8QW7 - chains B and A of the 4 polymer chains in the assembly; structure by X-ray diffraction, 2.36 A resolution.

Chain B:
Molecule: von Hippel-Lindau disease tumor suppressor
Organism: Homo sapiens
Notes: engineered mutation(s): Delta 1-53
UniProt: P40337 (VHL_HUMAN); numbering as in UniProt (aligned over 54-213)
Sequence (162 residues; row label = number of the first residue in the row):
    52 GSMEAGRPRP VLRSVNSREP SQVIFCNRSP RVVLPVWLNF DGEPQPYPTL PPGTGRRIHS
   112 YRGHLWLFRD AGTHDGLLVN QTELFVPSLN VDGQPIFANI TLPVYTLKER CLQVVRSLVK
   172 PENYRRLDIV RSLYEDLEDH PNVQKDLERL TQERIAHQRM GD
Not modelled in the structure: 52-59, 208-213
Construct notes: expression tag (52-53)
Small-molecule neighbours: X53 ((2S,4R)-1-[(2R)-2-[3-[4-[(3S)-4-[4-[5-[(4S)-2-azanyl-3-cyano-4-methyl-6,7-dihydro-5H-1-benzothiophen-4-yl]-1,2,4-oxadiazol-3-yl]pyrimidin-2-yl]-3-methyl-1,4-diazepan-1-yl]butoxy]-1,2-oxazol-5-yl]-3-methyl-butanoyl]-N-[[4-(4-methyl-1,3-thiazol-5-yl)phenyl]methyl]-4-oxidanyl-pyrrolidine-2-carboxamide): Asn67, Arg69, Pro86, Trp88, Phe91, Tyr98, Pro99, Leu101, Arg107, Ile109, His110, Ser111, Tyr112, His115, Trp117
UniProt features mapped onto this chain:
  - region: Thr157 to Val166 (Interaction with Elongin BC complex)
From the paper describing this entry:
  - binding site for X53: Tyr112

Chain A:
Molecule: GTPase KRas
Organism: Homo sapiens
Notes: EC 3.6.5.2
UniProt: P01116 (RASK_HUMAN), isoform P01116-2; residues 1-169 here = UniProt positions 1-169
Sequence (170 residues; numbered 0 to 169; the number before each row is that of its first residue; numbering starts at 0):
     0 GMTEYKLVVV GAVGVGKSAL TIQLIQNHFV DEYDPTIEDS YRKQVVIDGE TCLLDILDTA
    60 GQEEYSAMRD QYMRTGEGFL CVFAINNTKS FEDIHHYREQ IKRVKDSEDV PMVLVGNKSD
   120 LPSRTVDTKQ AQDLARSYGI PFIETSAKTR QGVDDAFYTL VREIRKHKEK
Not modelled in the structure: 0-2, 169
Construct notes: expression tag (0); engineered mutation Val12 (Gly in P01116), Ser118 (Cys in P01116)
Ion coordination: Mg2+: Ser17 (together with GDP)
Small-molecule neighbours:
  - GDP (guanosine-5'-diphosphate): Ala11, Val12, Gly13, Val14, Gly15, Lys16, Ser17, Ala18, Asp30, Glu31, Tyr32, Asp33, Pro34, Asn116, Lys117, Asp119, Leu120, Ser145, Ala146, Lys147
  - X53 ((2S,4R)-1-[(2R)-2-[3-[4-[(3S)-4-[4-[5-[(4S)-2-azanyl-3-cyano-4-methyl-6,7-dihydro-5H-1-benzothiophen-4-yl]-1,2,4-oxadiazol-3-yl]pyrimidin-2-yl]-3-methyl-1,4-diazepan-1-yl]butoxy]-1,2-oxazol-5-yl]-3-methyl-butanoyl]-N-[[4-(4-methyl-1,3-thiazol-5-yl)phenyl]methyl]-4-oxidanyl-pyrrolidine-2-carboxamide): Val9, Gly60, Glu62, Glu63, Tyr64, Arg68, Asp69, Met72, Asp92, His95, Tyr96, Glu98, Gln99, Ile100, Lys101, Arg102, Val103, Glu107
UniProt features mapped onto this chain:
  - motif: Tyr32 to Tyr40 (Effector region)
  - binding site (GTP): Gly10, Ala11, Gly13 to Ala18, Val29 to Thr35, Ala59, Gly60, Asn116, Lys117, Asp119
  - modified residue: Met1 (N-acetylmethionine), Thr2 (N-acetylthreonine), Lys104 (N6-acetyllysine)
  - glycosylation: Thr35 (Microbial infection: O-linked (Glc) threonine)

Interface between chain B and chain A:
Residue-residue contacts (5; chain B residue first):
  Gln73(B) - His94(A)  hydrogen bond
  Tyr98(B) - Arg102(A)
  His110(B) - His94(A)  hydrogen bond
  His110(B) - Glu98(A)
  Tyr112(B) - His95(A)  hydrogen bond
Also at the interface, not in a pair above, chain B (7 interface residues in all): Pro99, Arg107, Arg108
Also at the interface, not in a pair above, chain A (9 interface residues in all): Gln99, Lys101, Asp105, Ser106, Glu107

In short:
7 residues of chain B and 9 residues of chain A are in contact; the contacts include 3 hydrogen bonds. Among
the polar pairs are Gln73(B)-His94(A), His110(B)-His94(A) and Tyr112(B)-His95(A). Compound X53 is bound
between chain B and chain A. Ligands of chain A: GDP. The paper reports a binding site for X53 at Tyr112(B).
Chain B is von Hippel-Lindau disease tumor suppressor and chain A is GTPase KRas, both from Homo sapiens; the
structure, Crystal Structure of compound 4 in complex with KRAS G12V C118S GDP and pVHL:ElonginC:ElonginB, was
determined by X-ray diffraction (same publication as 8QUG, 8QVU and 8QW6).
